Entry 7UWD (electron microscopy, 4.10 A resolution (low resolution: residue-level contacts below are approximate; hydrogen-bond / salt-bridge calls are withheld)); this record covers chains A and F of the 31 polymer chains in the assembly.

Chain A:
Molecule: V-type proton ATPase catalytic subunit A
Source organism: Citrus limon
Notes: EC 7.1.2.2
UniProt: Q9SM09 (VATA_CITUN); residue numbers follow UniProt; this construct covers 1-623
Amino-acid sequence (623 residues; numbered 1 to 623; the number before each row is that of its first residue):
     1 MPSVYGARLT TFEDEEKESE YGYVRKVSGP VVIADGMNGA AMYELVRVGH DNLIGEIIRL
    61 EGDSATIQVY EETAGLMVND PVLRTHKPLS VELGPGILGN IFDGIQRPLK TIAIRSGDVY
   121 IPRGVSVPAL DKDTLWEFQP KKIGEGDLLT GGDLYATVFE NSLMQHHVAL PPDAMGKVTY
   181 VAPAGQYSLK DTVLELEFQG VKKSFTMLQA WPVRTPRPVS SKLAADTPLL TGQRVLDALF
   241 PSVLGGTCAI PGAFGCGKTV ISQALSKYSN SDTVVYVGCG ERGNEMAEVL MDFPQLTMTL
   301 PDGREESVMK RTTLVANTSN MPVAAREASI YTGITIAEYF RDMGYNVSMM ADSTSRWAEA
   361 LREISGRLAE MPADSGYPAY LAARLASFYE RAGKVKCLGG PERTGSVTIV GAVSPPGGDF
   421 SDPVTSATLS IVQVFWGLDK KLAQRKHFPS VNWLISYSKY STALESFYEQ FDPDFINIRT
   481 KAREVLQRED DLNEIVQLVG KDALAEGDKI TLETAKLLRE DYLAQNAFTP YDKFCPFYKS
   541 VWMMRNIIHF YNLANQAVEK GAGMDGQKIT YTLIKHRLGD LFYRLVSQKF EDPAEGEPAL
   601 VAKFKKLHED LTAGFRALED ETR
Unresolved in the structure: 1-20, 559-568, 620-623
Curated features (UniProtKB/Swiss-Prot):
  - binding site (ATP): G252 to T259

Chain F:
Molecule: Vacuolar proton pump subunit B
Source organism: Citrus limon
UniProt: A0A067FXK2 (A0A067FXK2_CITSI); residues 1-488 here = UniProt positions 1-488
Amino-acid sequence (488 residues; row label = number of the first residue in the row):
     1 MGVAQNNVDM EEGTLEVAME YRTVTGVAGP LVILDKVKGP KYYEIVNIRL GDGTMRRGQV
    61 LEVDGEKAVV QVFEGTSGID NKFTTVQFTG EVLKTPVSLD MLGRIFNGSG KPIDNGPPIL
   121 PEAYLDISGS SINPSERTYP EEMIQTGIST IDVMNSIARG QKIPLFSAAG LPHNEIAAQI
   181 CRQAGLVKRL EKTDNLLEDG EEDNFAIVFA AMGVNMETAQ FFKRDFEENG SMERVTLFLN
   241 LANDPTIERI ITPRIALTTA EYLAYECGKH VLVILTDMSS YADALREVSA AREEVPGRRG
   301 YPGYMYTDLA QIYERAGRIE GRKGSITQIP ILTMPNDDIT HPTPDLTGYI TEGQIYIDRQ
   361 LQNRQIYPPI NVLPSLSRLM KSAIGEGMTR RDHSDVSNQL YANYAIGKDV QAMKAVVGEE
   421 ALSSEDLLYL EFLDKFERKF VAQGAYDSRN IFQSLDLAWT LLRIFPRELL HRIPGKTLDQ
   481 YYSRDAAN
Unresolved in the structure: 1-11, 190-199, 485-488

Interface between chain A and chain F:
Residue-residue contacts - 14 pairs, chain A then chain F:
  N38(A) with N81(F); K82(F)
  A40(A) with D80(F); N81(F)
  A41(A) with I79(F)
  M42(A) with T76(F); G78(F); I79(F)
  R59(A) with V27(F)
  L60(A) with V27(F)
  E61(A) with G26(F)
  G62(A) with T25(F)
  A379(A) with R286(F)
  E390(A) with N243(F)
Interface residues without a listed pair, chain A (16 interface residues in all): G39, Y43, I58, M371, A373, D374
Interface residues without a listed pair, chain F (15 interface residues in all): A28, S77, E287, A290

Overview:
Chain A and chain F form an interface of 16 and 15 residues respectively. UniProt lists 8 ATP-binding residues
on chain A.
Here chain A is V-type proton ATPase catalytic subunit A and chain F is Vacuolar proton pump subunit B, both
from Citrus limon. Entry 7UWD (Citrus V-ATPase State 2, H in contact with subunits AB) was determined by
electron microscopy, deposited together with 7UW9, 7UWA, 7UWB and 7UWC.
